Entry 4RXV (X-ray diffraction, 1.10 A resolution); this record covers chain A.

# Chain A
Name: hypothetical protein lpg0944
Organism: Legionella pneumophila subsp. pneumophila str. Philadelphia 1
Notes: engineered mutation(s): Q155E
UniProtKB: Q5ZWY9 (Q5ZWY9_LEGPH); residue numbers follow UniProt; this construct covers 1-228
Sequence (229 residues; numbered 0 to 228; the number before each row is that of its first residue; numbering starts at 0):
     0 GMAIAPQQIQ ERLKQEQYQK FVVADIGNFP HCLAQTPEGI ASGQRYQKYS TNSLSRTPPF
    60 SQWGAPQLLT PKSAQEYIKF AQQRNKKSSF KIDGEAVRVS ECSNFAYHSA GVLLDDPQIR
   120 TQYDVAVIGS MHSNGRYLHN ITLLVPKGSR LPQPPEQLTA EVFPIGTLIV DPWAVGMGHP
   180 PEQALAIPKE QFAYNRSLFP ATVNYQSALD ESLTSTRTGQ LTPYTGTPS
Differences from the reference sequence: expression tag (0)
Reported in the primary citation:
  - catalytic residues: C101, H138, D170, W172
  - mutagenesis - W172A: increased growth

# In short
The paper reports catalytic residues C101, H138 and D170 among others; W172A increases growth.
Chain A is hypothetical protein lpg0944 (Legionella pneumophila subsp. pneumophila str. Philadelphia 1); the
structure, The crystal structure of the N-terminal fragment of uncharacterized protein from Legionella
pneumophila, was determined by X-ray diffraction, deposited together with 4RXI and 4HFV.
